3TTO - chain A; structure by X-ray diffraction, 3.30 A resolution.

== Chain A ==
Protein: Dextransucrase
Organism: Leuconostoc mesenteroides
Notes: EC 2.4.1.5; fragment: N-terminally truncated DSR-E, UniProt residues 1759-2835
Reference sequence: Q8G9Q2 (Q8G9Q2_LEUME); residue numbers follow UniProt; this construct covers 1759-2835
Amino-acid sequence (1108 residues; each row starts with the number of its first residue):
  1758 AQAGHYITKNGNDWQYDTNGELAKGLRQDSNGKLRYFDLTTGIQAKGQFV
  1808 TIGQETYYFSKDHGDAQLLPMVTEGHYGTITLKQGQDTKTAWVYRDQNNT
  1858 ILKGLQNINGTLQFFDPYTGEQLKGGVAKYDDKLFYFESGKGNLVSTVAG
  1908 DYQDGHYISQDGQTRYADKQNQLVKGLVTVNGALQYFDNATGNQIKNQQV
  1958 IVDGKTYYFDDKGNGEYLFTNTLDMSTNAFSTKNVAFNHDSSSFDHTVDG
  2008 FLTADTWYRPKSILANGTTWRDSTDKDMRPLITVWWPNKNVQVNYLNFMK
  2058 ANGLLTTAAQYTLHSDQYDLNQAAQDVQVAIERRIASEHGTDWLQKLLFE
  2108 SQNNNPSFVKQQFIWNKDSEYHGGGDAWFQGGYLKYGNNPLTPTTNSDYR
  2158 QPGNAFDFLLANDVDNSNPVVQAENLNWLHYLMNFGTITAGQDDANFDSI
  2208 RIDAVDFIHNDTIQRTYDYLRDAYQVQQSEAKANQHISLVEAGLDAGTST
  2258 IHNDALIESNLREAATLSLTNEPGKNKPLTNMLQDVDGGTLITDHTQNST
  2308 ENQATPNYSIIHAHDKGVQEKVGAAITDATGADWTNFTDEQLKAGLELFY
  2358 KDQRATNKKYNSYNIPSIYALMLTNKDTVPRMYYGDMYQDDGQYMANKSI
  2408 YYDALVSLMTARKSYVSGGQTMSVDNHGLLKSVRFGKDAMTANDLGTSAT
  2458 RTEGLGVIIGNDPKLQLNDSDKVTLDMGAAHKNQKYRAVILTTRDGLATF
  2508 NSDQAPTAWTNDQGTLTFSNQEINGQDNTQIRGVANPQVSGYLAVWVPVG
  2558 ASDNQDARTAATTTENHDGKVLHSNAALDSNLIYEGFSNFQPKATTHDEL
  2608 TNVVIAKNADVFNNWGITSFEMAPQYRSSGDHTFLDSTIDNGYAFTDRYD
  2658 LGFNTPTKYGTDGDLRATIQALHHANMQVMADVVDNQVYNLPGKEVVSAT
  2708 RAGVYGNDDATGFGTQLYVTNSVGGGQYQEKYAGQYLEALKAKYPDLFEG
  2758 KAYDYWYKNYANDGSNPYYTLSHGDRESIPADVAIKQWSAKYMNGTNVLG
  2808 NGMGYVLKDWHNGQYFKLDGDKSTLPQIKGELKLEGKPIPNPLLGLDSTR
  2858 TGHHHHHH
Not modelled in the structure: 1758-1779, 2835-2865
Construct notes: expression tag (1758, 2836-2865)
Metal / ion sites: Ca2+: Asp-2164, Asp-2170, Phe-2214
What the authors report for this chain:
  - Ca2+ coordination: Asp-2170
  - mutagenesis - F2214N: abolished catalytic activity on 1-kDa dextran
  - mutagenesis - F2214N, A2249W, G2250W: decreased catalytic activity on sucrose
  - specificity-determining residues: Phe-2214
  - mutagenesis - A2249W, G2250W: unchanged catalytic activity

== In short ==
Asp-2164, Asp-2170 and Phe-2214 form the Ca2+ site. From the paper: F2214N, A2249W and G2250W reduce catalytic
activity on sucrose; Ca2+ coordination by Asp-2170.
Chain A is Dextransucrase (Leuconostoc mesenteroides); the structure, Crystal structure of Leuconostoc
mesenteroides NRRL B-1299 N-terminally truncated dextransucrase DSR-E in triclinic form, was determined by
X-ray diffraction together with 3TTQ from the same study.
